PDB entry 9L09 | electron microscopy, 2.90 A resolution | chains A and C of the 6 polymer chains in the assembly

Chain A:
Protein: RNA-directed RNA polymerase nsp12
From: Severe acute respiratory syndrome coronavirus 2
Notes: EC 2.7.7.48, 2.7.7.50
Reference sequence: P0DTD1 (R1AB_SARS2); residues 1-932 here correspond to UniProt positions 4393-5324 (UniProt number = residue number + 4392)
Chain sequence (932 residues; each row starts with the number of its first residue):
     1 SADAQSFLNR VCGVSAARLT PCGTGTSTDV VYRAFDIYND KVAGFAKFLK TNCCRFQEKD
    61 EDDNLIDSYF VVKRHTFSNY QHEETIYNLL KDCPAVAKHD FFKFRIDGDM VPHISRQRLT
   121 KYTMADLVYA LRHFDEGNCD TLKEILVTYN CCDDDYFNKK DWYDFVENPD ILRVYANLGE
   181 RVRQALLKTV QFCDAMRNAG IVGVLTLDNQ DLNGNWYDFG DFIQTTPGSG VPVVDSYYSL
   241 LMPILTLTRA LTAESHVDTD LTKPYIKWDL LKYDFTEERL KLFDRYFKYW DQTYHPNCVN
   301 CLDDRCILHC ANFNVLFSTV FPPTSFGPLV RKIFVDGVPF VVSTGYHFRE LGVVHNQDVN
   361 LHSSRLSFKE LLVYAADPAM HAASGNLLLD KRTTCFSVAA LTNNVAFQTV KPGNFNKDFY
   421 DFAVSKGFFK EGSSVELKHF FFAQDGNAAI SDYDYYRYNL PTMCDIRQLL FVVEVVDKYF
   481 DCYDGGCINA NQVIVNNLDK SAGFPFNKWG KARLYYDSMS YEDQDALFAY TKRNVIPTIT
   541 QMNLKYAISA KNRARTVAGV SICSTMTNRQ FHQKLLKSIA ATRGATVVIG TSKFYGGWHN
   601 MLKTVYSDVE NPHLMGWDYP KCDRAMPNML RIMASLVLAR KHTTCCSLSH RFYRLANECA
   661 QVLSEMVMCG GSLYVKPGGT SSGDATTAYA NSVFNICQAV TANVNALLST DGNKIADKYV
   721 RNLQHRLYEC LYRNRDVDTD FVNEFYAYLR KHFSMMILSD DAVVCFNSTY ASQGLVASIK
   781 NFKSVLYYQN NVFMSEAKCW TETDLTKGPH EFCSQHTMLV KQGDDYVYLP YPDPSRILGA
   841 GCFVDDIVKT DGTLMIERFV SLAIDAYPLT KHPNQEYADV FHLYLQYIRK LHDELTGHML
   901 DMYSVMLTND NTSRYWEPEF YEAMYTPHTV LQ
Not modelled in the structure: 1-3, 930-932
Metal / ion sites: Mg2+ near Asn209 (its only coordinating residue here); Zn2+ site 1: His295, Cys301, Cys306, Cys310; Zn2+ site 2: Cys487, His642, Cys645, Cys646
Swiss-Prot annotation at these positions:
  - region: Lys545 to Arg555 (Interaction with RMP Remdesivir), Thr582 to Pro620 (RdRp Palm N-ter)
  - active site: Ser759, Asp760, Asp761
  - binding site (Mn(2+)): Asn209, Asp218
  - binding site (Zn(2+)): His295, Cys301, Cys306, Cys310, Cys487, His642, Cys645, Cys646
  - site: Gln932 (Cleavage)

Chain C:
Protein: Non-structural protein 7
From: Severe acute respiratory syndrome coronavirus 2
Reference sequence: P0DTC1 (R1A_SARS2); residues 1-83 here correspond to UniProt positions 3860-3942 (UniProt number = residue number + 3859)
Chain sequence (83 residues; row label = number of the first residue in the row):
     1 SKMSDVKCTS VVLLSVLQQL RVESSSKLWA QCVQLHNDIL LAKDTTEAFE KMVSLLSVLL
    61 SMQGAVDINK LCEEMLDNRA TLQ
Not modelled in the structure: 1, 74-83

How chain A and chain C interact:
Contacting residue pairs - 23 pairs, chain A then chain C:
  Thr409(A) with Glu23(C), hydrogen bond; Trp29(C)
  Val410(A) with Trp29(C)
  Lys411(A) with Gln18(C)
  Pro412(A) with Leu14(C), hydrophobic
  Gly413(A) with Val11(C)
  Phe415(A) with Cys8(C), hydrophobic; Val12(C), hydrophobic
  Tyr420(A) with Ser4(C), hydrogen bond; Asp5(C), hydrogen bond; Cys8(C), hydrophobic
  Glu431(A) with Lys2(C)
  Phe440(A) with Lys7(C); Leu40(C), hydrophobic
  Phe441(A) with His36(C)
  Phe442(A) with Asn37(C)
  Ala443(A) with Leu14(C), hydrophobic; Val33(C); Asn37(C), hydrogen bond (backbone-side chain)
  Gln444(A) with Trp29(C), hydrogen bond (backbone-side chain)
  Asp445(A) with Trp29(C)
  Asn552(A) with Asn37(C); Leu41(C)
Also at the interface, not in a pair above, chain A (19 interface residues in all): Phe429, Leu437, Ala550, Phe843
Also at the interface, not in a pair above, chain C (18 interface residues in all): Ser15, Ala30

Summary:
Chain A and chain C form an interface of 19 and 18 residues respectively; the contacts include 5 hydrogen
bonds. Among the polar pairs are Thr409(A)-Glu23(C), Tyr420(A)-Ser4(C) and Tyr420(A)-Asp5(C).
Chain A is RNA-directed RNA polymerase nsp12 and chain C is Non-structural protein 7, both from Severe acute
respiratory syndrome coronavirus 2; the structure, SARS-CoV-2 C-RTC with 13-TP, was determined by electron
microscopy.
